PDB entry 7P3Z | electron microscopy, 10.50 A resolution (very low resolution: no residue pairs are listed; an interface is given only as per-side residue counts) | chains B and M of the 4 polymer chains in the assembly

# Chain B
Molecule: Y55_G0035830.mRNA.1.CDS.1
Organism: Saccharomyces cerevisiae
UniProt: A0A7I9BYB9 (A0A7I9BYB9_YEASX); numbering as in UniProt (aligned over 1-809)
Amino-acid sequence (809 residues; numbered 1 to 809; the number before each row is that of its first residue):
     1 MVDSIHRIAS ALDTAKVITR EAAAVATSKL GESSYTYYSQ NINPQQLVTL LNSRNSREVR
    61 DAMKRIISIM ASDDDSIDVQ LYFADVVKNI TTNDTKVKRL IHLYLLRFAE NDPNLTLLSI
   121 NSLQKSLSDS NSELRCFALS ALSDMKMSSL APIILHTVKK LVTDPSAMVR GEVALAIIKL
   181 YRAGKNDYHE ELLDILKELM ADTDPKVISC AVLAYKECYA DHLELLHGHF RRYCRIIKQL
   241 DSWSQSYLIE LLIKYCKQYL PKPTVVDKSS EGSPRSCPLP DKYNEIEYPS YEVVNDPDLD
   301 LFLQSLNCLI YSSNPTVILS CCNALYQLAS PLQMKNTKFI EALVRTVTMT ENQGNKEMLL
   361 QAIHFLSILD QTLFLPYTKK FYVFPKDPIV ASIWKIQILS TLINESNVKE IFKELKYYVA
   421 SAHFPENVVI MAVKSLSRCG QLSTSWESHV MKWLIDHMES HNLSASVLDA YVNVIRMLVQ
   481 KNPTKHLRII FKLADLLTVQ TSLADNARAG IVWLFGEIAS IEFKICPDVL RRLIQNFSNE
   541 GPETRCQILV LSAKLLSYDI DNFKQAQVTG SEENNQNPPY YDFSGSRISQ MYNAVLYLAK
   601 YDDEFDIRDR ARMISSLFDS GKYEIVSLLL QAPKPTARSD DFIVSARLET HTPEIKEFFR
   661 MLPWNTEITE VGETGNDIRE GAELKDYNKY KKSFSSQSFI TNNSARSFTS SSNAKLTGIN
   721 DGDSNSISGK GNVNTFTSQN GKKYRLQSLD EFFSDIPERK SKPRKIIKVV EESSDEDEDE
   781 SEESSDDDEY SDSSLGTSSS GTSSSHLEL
Disordered / not traced: 622-809

# Chain M
Molecule: AP-3 complex subunit mu
Organism: Saccharomyces cerevisiae
UniProt: P38153 (AP3M_YEAST); residue numbers follow UniProt; this construct covers 1-483
Amino-acid sequence (483 residues; numbered 1 to 483; the number before each row is that of its first residue):
     1 MYLSFYITDT KNKLIFQYLL GATAPSFKHL WTRVQSTCPQ LLEDSSSDDY LDHSMVGRDL
    61 EVYKYFSVIN KLNYWCLAST SKSKGPLDCF TFLETIDRIL LEYFDKDKLS IKKIVNNYDR
   121 ISLIFNCCVE AGEPNVSDML YVNKIKEAVP ERSDLSKFIS STAHNLQQAV QLPQQRQQQL
   181 QQNQISRGSN SLIENEEIVP WRTSRASKHE NNELYVDLLE TFHVVFEKKK SHLRLLTGSI
   241 HGIVDVRSYL NDNPLVAVKL NTMGNDIGIP SLHDCVEIND GVFSPSNITF IPPDGKFRLL
   301 EYSVDLSSQV KQSGVRMNSI GLMSLHFQNG LGKDSDEFEL SLNIENFKKV SQVDDLKIDL
   361 QFNVENADPN EIAYKIKILR NTHGRFENSI IMGQGQWIFD KSTATGTVPV LRGCIEYENT
   421 GPNFTKKVDL QTVSLEYSYI GQSASGIYVE AIDIVSGLTI GKNTKLYKGA KYKTQTGNFQ
   481 VRL
Disordered / not traced: 26-38, 133-211

# Chain B / chain M interface
At this resolution (10 A) residue pairs are not listed: 35 residues of chain B and 44 of chain M lie at the interface.

# Summary
Chain B and chain M form an interface of 35 and 44 residues respectively.
Here chain B is Y55_G0035830.mRNA.1.CDS.1 and chain M is AP-3 complex subunit mu, both from Saccharomyces
cerevisiae. Entry 7P3Z (Homology model of the full-length AP-3 complex in a stretched open conformation) was
determined by electron microscopy together with 7P3X and 7P3Y from the same study.
